5X50 - chains A and F of the 12 polymer chains in the assembly; structure by X-ray diffraction, 4.29 A resolution (low resolution: residue-level contacts below are approximate; hydrogen-bond / salt-bridge calls are withheld).

[Chain A]
Molecule: DNA-directed RNA polymerase subunit
Source organism: Komagataella phaffii (strain GS115 / ATCC 20864)
Notes: EC 2.7.7.6
UniProtKB: C4R4Y0 (C4R4Y0_KOMPG); residue numbers follow UniProt; this construct covers 1-1743
Chain sequence (1743 residues; row label = number of the first residue in the row):
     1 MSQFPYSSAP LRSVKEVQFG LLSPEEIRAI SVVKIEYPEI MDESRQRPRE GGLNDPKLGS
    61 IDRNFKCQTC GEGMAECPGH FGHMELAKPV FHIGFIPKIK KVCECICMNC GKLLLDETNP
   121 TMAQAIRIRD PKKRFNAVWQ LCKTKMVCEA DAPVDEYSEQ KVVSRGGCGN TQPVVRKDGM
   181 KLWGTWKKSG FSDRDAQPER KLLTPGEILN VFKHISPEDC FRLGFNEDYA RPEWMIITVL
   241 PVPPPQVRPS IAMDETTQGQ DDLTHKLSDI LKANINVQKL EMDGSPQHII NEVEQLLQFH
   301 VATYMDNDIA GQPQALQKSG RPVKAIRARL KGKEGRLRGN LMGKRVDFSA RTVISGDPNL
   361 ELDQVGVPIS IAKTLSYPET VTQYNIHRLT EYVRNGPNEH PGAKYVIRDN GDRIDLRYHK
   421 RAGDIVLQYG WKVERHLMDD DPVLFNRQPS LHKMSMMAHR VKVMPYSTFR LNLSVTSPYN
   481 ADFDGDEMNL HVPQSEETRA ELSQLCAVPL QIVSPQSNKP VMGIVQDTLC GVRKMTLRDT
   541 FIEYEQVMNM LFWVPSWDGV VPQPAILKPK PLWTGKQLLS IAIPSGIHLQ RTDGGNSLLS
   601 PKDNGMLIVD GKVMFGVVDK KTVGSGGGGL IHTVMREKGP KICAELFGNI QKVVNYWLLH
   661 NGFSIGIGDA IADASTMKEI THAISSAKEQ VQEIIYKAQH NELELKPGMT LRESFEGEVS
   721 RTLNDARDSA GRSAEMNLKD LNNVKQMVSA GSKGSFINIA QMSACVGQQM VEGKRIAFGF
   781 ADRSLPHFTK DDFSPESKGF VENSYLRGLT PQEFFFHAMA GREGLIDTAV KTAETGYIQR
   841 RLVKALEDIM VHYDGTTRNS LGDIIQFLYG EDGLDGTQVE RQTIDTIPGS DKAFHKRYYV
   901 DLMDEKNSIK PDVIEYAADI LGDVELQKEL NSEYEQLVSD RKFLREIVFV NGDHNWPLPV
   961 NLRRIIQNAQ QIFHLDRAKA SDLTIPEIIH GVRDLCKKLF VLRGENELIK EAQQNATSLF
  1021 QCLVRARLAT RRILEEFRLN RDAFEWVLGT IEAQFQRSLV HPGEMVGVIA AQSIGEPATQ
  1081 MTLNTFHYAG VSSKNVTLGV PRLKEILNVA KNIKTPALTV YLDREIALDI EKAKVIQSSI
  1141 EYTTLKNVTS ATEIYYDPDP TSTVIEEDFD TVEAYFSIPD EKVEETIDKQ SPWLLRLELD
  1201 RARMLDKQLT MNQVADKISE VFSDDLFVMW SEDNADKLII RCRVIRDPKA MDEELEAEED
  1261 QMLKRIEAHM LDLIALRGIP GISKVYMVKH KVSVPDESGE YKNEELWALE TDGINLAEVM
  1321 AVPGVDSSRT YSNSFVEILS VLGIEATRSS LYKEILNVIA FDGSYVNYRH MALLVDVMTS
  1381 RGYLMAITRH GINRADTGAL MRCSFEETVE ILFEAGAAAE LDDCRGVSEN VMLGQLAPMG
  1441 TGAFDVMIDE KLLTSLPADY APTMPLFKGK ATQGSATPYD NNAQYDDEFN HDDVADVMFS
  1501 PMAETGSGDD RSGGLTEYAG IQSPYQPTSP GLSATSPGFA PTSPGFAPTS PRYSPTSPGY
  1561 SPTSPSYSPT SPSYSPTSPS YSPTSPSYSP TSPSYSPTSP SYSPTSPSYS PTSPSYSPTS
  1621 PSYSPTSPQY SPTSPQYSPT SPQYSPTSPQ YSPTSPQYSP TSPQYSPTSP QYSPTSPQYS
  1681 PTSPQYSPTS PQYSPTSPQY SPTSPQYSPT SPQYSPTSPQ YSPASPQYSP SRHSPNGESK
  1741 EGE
Not modelled in the structure: 1-5, 162-163, 188-194, 205-206, 947-948, 1088-1095, 1179-1189, 1246-1256, 1458-1743
Ion coordination: Zn2+ site 1: C67, C70; Zn2+ site 2: C107, C148, C168

[Chain F]
Molecule: RNA polymerase subunit ABC23, common to RNA polymerases I, II, and III
Source organism: Komagataella phaffii (strain GS115 / ATCC 20864)
UniProtKB: C4R1V1 (C4R1V1_KOMPG); residues 1-155 here = UniProt positions 1-155
Chain sequence (155 residues; numbered 1 to 155; the number before each row is that of its first residue):
     1 MSEDEAFNEQ TENFENFEDE HFSDDNFEDR STQPEDYAVG VTADGRQIIN GDGIQEVNGT
    61 IKAHRKRSNK ELAILKEERT TTPYLTKYER ARILGTRALQ ISMNAPVLVD IEGETDPLQI
   121 AMKELSQRKI PLVIRRYLPD GSYEDWGCDE LIVDN
Not modelled in the structure: 1-71

[How chain A and chain F interact]
Contacting residue pairs (44):
  T380(A) - S102(F)
  V381(A) - N104(F)
  Y429(A) - N104(F)
  G430(A) - N104(F)
  E496(A) - A98(F)
  E496(A) - L99(F)
  E496(A) - P117(F)
  E497(A) - G95(F)
  R499(A) - D116(F)
  A500(A) - A91(F)
  A500(A) - L118(F)
  Q504(A) - R90(F)
  Q504(A) - A91(F)
  L505(A) - Y88(F)
  L505(A) - A91(F)
  H852(A) - P139(F)
  Y853(A) - T81(F)
  Y853(A) - E89(F)
  Y853(A) - R136(F)
  Y853(A) - Y137(F)
  R858(A) - P139(F)
  R1003(A) - T80(F)
  R1003(A) - T81(F)
  R1003(A) - P83(F)
  Q1056(A) - Y84(F)
  R1057(A) - D154(F)
  H1061(A) - T86(F)
  H1061(A) - K87(F)
  P1062(A) - T86(F)
  E1064(A) - Y88(F)
  G1440(A) - Y88(F)
  T1441(A) - Y88(F)
  T1441(A) - R92(F)
  F1444(A) - Y88(F)
  F1444(A) - E89(F)
  F1444(A) - R92(F)
  D1445(A) - R135(F)
  D1445(A) - Y137(F)
  V1446(A) - R92(F)
  V1446(A) - L132(F)
  M1447(A) - V133(F)
  M1447(A) - R135(F)
  D1449(A) - V133(F)
  L1456(A) - P131(F)
Interface residues without a listed pair, chain A (32 interface residues in all): T382, Y384, S503, D854, L1452
Interface residues without a listed pair, chain F (34 interface residues in all): T82, L85, L94, T96, I101, A105, I134

[In short]
32 residues of chain A and 34 residues of chain F are in contact. C67(A) and C70(A) coordinate Zn2+ site 1.
C107(A), C148(A) and C168(A) form the Zn2+ site 2.
Chain A is DNA-directed RNA polymerase subunit and chain F is RNA polymerase subunit ABC23, common to RNA
polymerases I, II, and III, both from Komagataella phaffii (strain GS115 / ATCC 20864); the structure, RNA
Polymerase II from Komagataella Pastoris (Type-2 crystal), was determined by X-ray diffraction together with
5X4Z and 5X51 from the same study.
